Entry 1Z1G (X-ray diffraction, 4.40 A resolution (low resolution: residue-level contacts below are approximate; hydrogen-bond / salt-bridge calls are withheld)); this record covers chains E and B of the 12 polymer chains in the assembly.

== Chain E ==
Molecule: 25-nt DNA strand
Sequence (25 nucleotides; numbered 1 to 25; the number before each row is that of its first residue):
     1 ACAGGTCACT ATCAGTCAAA ATACC
Unresolved in the structure: 25

== Chain B ==
Name: Integrase
From: Enterobacteria phage lambda
Reference sequence: P03700 (VINT_LAMBD); residues 1-356 here = UniProt positions 1-356
Chain sequence (356 residues; row label = number of the first residue in the row):
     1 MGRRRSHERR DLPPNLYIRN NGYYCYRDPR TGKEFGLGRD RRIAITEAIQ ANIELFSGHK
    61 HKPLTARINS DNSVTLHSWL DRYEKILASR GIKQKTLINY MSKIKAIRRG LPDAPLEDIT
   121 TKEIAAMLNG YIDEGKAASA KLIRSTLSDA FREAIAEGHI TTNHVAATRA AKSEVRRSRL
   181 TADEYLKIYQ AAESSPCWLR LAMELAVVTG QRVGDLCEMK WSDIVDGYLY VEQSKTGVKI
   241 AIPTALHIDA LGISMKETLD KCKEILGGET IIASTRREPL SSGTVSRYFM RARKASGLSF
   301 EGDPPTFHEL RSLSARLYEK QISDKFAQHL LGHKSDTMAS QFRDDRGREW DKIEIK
Unresolved in the structure: 1-9, 338-348
Differences from the reference sequence: modified residue (1, 101, 127, 203, 219, 255, 290, 338); engineered mutation Phe342 (Tyr in P03700)
Modified residues: Mse1, Mse338 (selenomethionine); Mse101, Mse127, Mse203, Mse219, Mse255, Mse290 (selenomethionine; parent Met)
Swiss-Prot annotation at these positions:
  - active site: Arg212, Lys235, His308, Arg311, His333
  - mutagenesis: Glu47 (E47A: Complete loss of interaction with the integrase)
Reported in the primary citation:
  - binding site for the 25-nt DNA strand: Asn15, Asn20
  - binding site for the 25-nt DNA strand (chain E): Glu34, Gly36
  - specificity-determining residues: Tyr17, Arg27
  - mutagenesis - Y342F: abolished catalytic activity (citing earlier work)

== Interface between chain E and chain B ==
Pairs across the interface (13; chain E residue first):
  DC2(E) with Arg39(B)
  DA3(E) with Arg19(B); Asn21(B); Tyr23(B); Arg39(B)
  DG4(E) with Arg19(B); Tyr23(B)
  DG5(E) with Arg19(B); Phe35(B); Gly36(B)
  DT6(E) with Lys33(B); Glu34(B)
  DC7(E) with Glu34(B)
Also at the interface, not in a pair above, chain B (9 interface residues in all): Arg27

== Summary ==
The interface between chain E and chain B involves 6 residues on one side and 9 on the other. From UniProt: 5
active-site residues and one mutagenesis site on chain B. The paper reports a binding site for the 25-nt DNA
strand at Asn15(B) and Asn20(B); Y342F of chain B abolishes catalytic activity.
Chain E is a 25-nt DNA strand and chain B is Integrase (Enterobacteria phage lambda); the structure, Crystal
structure of a lambda integrase tetramer bound to a Holliday junction, was determined by X-ray diffraction,
deposited together with 1Z19 and 1Z1B.
